Entry 5VYO (X-ray diffraction, 2.49 A resolution); this record covers chains A and F.

[Chain A]
Name: Thiol:disulfide interchange protein
Organism: Burkholderia pseudomallei
Reference sequence: Q63Y08 (Q63Y08_BURPS); residues 1-197 here correspond to UniProt positions 16-212 (UniProt number = residue number + 15)
Sequence (200 residues; numbered -2 to 197; the number before each row is that of its first residue; numbers below 1 keep their minus sign (Ser-2 is residue -2)):
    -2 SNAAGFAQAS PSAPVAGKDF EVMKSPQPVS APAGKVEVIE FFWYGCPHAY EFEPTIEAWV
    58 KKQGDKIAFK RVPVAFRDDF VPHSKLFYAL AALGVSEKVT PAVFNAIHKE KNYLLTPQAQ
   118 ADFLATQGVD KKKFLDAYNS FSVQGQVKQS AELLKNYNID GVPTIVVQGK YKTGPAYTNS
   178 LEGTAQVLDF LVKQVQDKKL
Not modelled in the structure: -2 to 8
Differences from the reference sequence: expression tag (-2 to 0); engineered mutation Ala46 (Cys61 in Q63Y08)
From the paper describing this entry:
  - catalytic residues: Cys43

[Chain F]
Name: Disulfide bond formation protein B
Reference sequence: Q63RY4 (DSBB_BURPS); residues 99-104 here = UniProt positions 99-104
Sequence (6 residues; each row starts with the number of its first residue):
    99 GFSCGF

[Interface between chain A and chain F]
Inter-chain disulfides: Cys43(A)-Cys102(F)
Pairs across the interface (22):
  Cys43(A) - Cys102(F)  disulfide
  Pro44(A) - Cys102(F)
  His45(A) - Phe100(F)
  His45(A) - Ser101(F)
  His45(A) - Cys102(F)
  Phe73(A) - Cys102(F)
  Phe73(A) - Phe104(F)
  Phe77(A) - Phe104(F)  hydrophobic
  Asp157(A) - Gly103(F)
  Asp157(A) - Phe104(F)
  Gly158(A) - Cys102(F)
  Gly158(A) - Gly103(F)
  Val159(A) - Ser101(F)
  Val159(A) - Cys102(F)  hydrogen bond (backbone-backbone)
  Pro172(A) - Gly99(F)
  Pro172(A) - Phe100(F)  hydrogen bond (backbone-backbone)
  Ala173(A) - Gly99(F)  hydrogen bond (backbone-backbone)
  Ala173(A) - Phe100(F)  hydrogen bond (backbone-backbone)
  Ala173(A) - Ser101(F)
  Asn176(A) - Gly99(F)
  Asn176(A) - Phe100(F)
  Ser177(A) - Phe100(F)
Also at the interface, not in a pair above, chain A (15 interface residues in all): Trp40, Arg74, Leu178

[In short]
The interface between chain A and chain F involves 15 residues on one side and 6 on the other, with 1
disulfide bond and 4 hydrogen bonds. Main-chain hydrogen bonds include Val159(A)-Cys102(F),
Pro172(A)-Phe100(F) and Ala173(A)-Gly99(F). The paper reports the catalytic residue Cys43(A).
Here chain A is Thiol:disulfide interchange protein (Burkholderia pseudomallei) and chain F is Disulfide bond
formation protein B. Entry 5VYO (The complex structure of Burkholderia pseudomallei DsbA bound to a peptide)
was determined by X-ray diffraction.
